PDB entry 3R5D | X-ray diffraction, 1.80 A resolution | chains A and C of the 3 polymer chains in the assembly

[Chain A (and C)]
Protein: Tetrahydrodipicolinate N-succinyletransferase
From: Pseudomonas aeruginosa
Notes: EC 2.3.1.117; chain C of this document is another copy of the same molecule, construct and numbering; everything in this record applies to it too
UniProtKB: Q9Z9H2 (Q9Z9H2_PSEAE); residue numbers follow UniProt; this construct covers 1-344
Amino-acid sequence (347 residues; row label = number of the first residue in the row; numbers below 1 keep their minus sign (Gly-2 is residue -2)):
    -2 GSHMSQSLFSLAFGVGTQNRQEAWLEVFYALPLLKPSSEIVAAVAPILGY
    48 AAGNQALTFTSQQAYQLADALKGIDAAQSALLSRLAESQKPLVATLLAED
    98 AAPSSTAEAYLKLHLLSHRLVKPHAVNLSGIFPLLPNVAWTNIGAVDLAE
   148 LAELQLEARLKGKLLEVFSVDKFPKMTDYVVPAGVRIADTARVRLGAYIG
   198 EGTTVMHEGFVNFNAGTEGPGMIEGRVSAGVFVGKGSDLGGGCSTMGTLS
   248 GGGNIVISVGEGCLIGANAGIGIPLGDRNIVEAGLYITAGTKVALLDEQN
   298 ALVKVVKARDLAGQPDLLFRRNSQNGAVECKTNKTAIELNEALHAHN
Disordered / not traced: -2 to 2, 245-250, 296, 330-344 (chain C: -2 to 2, 244-250, 296, 330-344)
Sequence notes: expression tag (-2 to 0)
From the paper describing this entry:
  - conformationally variable residues (order/disorder transition): Asn330 to Asn344
  - catalytic residues: Glu221 (proposed by the authors, not directly observed)

[Chain A / chain C interface]
Contacting residue pairs (74; chain A residue first):
  Asn134(A) - Val182(C)
  Asn134(A) - Arg183(C)
  Leu145(A) - Val178(C)  hydrophobic
  Leu148(A) - Val178(C)  hydrophobic
  Gln152(A) - Thr174(C)  hydrogen bond (side chain-backbone)
  Gln152(A) - Asp175(C)
  Gln152(A) - Tyr176(C)
  Leu153(A) - Phe25(C)  hydrophobic
  Leu153(A) - Leu78(C)  hydrophobic
  Glu154(A) - Arg81(C)  salt bridge
  Arg156(A) - Glu23(C)  salt bridge
  Arg156(A) - Phe25(C)
  Arg156(A) - Lys87(C)
  Arg156(A) - Asp175(C)  hydrogen bond (side chain-backbone)
  Arg156(A) - Tyr176(C)
  Leu157(A) - Arg81(C)
  Leu157(A) - Ser85(C)
  Leu157(A) - Gln86(C)  hydrogen bond (backbone-backbone)
  Lys158(A) - Gln86(C)
  Gly159(A) - Lys87(C)
  Gly159(A) - Ile140(C)
  Leu161(A) - Thr138(C)
  Leu161(A) - Asn139(C)
  Leu161(A) - Phe165(C)  hydrophobic
  Leu161(A) - Asp175(C)
  Leu162(A) - Asp175(C)
  Glu163(A) - Phe165(C)
  Glu163(A) - Lys172(C)  salt bridge
  Glu163(A) - Asp175(C)
  Val164(A) - Lys172(C)
  Val164(A) - Thr174(C)  hydrogen bond (backbone-side chain)
  Val164(A) - Asp175(C)  hydrogen bond (backbone-side chain)
  Val164(A) - Thr187(C)  hydrogen bond (backbone-side chain)
  Phe165(A) - Ala185(C)
  Phe165(A) - Asp186(C)
  Phe165(A) - Thr187(C)  hydrogen bond (backbone-side chain)
  Ser166(A) - Ile184(C)
  Ser166(A) - Ala185(C)  hydrogen bond (side chain-backbone)
  Ser166(A) - Thr187(C)
  Val167(A) - Thr174(C)
  Val167(A) - Val182(C)
  Val167(A) - Arg183(C)
  Val167(A) - Ile184(C)  hydrogen bond (backbone-backbone)
  Val167(A) - Thr187(C)
  Asp168(A) - Arg183(C)  salt bridge
  Asp168(A) - Ala185(C)
  Lys169(A) - Arg183(C)
  Ala188(A) - Asp186(C)
  Ala188(A) - His204(C)  hydrogen bond (backbone-side chain)
  Arg189(A) - His204(C)  hydrogen bond (side chain-backbone)
  Arg189(A) - Glu205(C)  salt bridge
  Arg191(A) - Arg183(C)
  Arg191(A) - Met203(C)
  Arg191(A) - His204(C)
  Glu205(A) - Glu205(C)
  Phe207(A) - His204(C)
  Arg223(A) - Gly238(C)  hydrogen bond (side chain-backbone)
  Arg223(A) - Asn265(C)
  Gly239(A) - Asn265(C)  hydrogen bond (backbone-side chain)
  Asn265(A) - Asn265(C)
  Tyr283(A) - Ala264(C)
  Tyr283(A) - Asn265(C)  hydrogen bond
  Tyr283(A) - Ala280(C)  hydrophobic
  Tyr283(A) - Gly281(C)
  Thr288(A) - Ser320(C)
  Lys289(A) - Ser320(C)  hydrogen bond (backbone-side chain)
  Lys289(A) - Gln321(C)
  Val302(A) - Gln321(C)
  Arg318(A) - Arg318(C)
  Asn322(A) - Asn322(C)
  Gly323(A) - Ser320(C)
  Ala324(A) - Ser320(C)
  Ala324(A) - Gln321(C)
  Val325(A) - Ser320(C)  hydrogen bond (backbone-backbone)
Other interface residues (no listed pair), chain A (38 interface residues in all): Lys160, Asp186
Other interface residues (no listed pair), chain C (42 interface residues in all): Val12, Ala27, Leu82, Gly141, Val177, Arg189, Gly239, Gly323

[In short]
Chain A and chain C form an interface of 38 and 42 residues respectively; the contacts include 16 hydrogen
bonds and 5 salt bridges. Among the polar pairs are Glu154(A)-Arg81(C), Arg156(A)-Glu23(C) and
Glu163(A)-Lys172(C). The paper reports the catalytic residue Glu221(A); conformational variability at
Asn330(A).
Chain A and chain C are both Tetrahydrodipicolinate N-succinyletransferase (Pseudomonas aeruginosa); the
structure, Pseudomonas aeruginosa DapD (PA3666) apoprotein, was determined by X-ray diffraction (same
publication as 3QZE, 3R5A, 3R5B and 3R5C).
